Entry 5OKI (X-ray diffraction, 4.50 A resolution (low resolution: residue-level contacts below are approximate; hydrogen-bond / salt-bridge calls are withheld)); this record covers chains G and H of the 4 polymer chains in the assembly.

[Chain G]
Molecule: Sister chromatid cohesion protein DCC1
From: Saccharomyces cerevisiae (strain ATCC 204508 / S288c)
Reference sequence: P25559 (DCC1_YEAST); residue numbers follow UniProt; this construct covers 1-380
Amino-acid sequence (380 residues; each row starts with the number of its first residue):
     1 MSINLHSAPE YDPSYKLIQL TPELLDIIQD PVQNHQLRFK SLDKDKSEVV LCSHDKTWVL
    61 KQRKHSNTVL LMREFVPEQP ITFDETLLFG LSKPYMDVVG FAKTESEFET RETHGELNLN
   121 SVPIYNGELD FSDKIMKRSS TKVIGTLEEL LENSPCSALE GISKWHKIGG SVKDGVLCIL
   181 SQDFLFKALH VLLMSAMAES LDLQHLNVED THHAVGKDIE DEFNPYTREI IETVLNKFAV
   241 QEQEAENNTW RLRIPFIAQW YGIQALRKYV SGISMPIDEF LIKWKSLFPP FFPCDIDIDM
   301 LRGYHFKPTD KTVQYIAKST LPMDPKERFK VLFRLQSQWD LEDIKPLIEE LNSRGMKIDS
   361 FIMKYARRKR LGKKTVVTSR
Disordered / not traced: 1, 245-247, 308-310

[Chain H]
Molecule: Chromosome transmission fidelity protein 8
From: Saccharomyces cerevisiae (strain ATCC 204508 / S288c)
Reference sequence: P38877 (CTF8_YEAST); numbering as in UniProt (aligned over 1-133)
Amino-acid sequence (133 residues; each row starts with the number of its first residue):
     1 MPSVDIDASQ WQKLTQSREK QTTVITPLGM MMLEIQGELE LPKDFASLAR RDSPNEGRFS
    61 EQDGETLIRF GSLQIDGERA TLFVGKKQRL LGKVTKLDVP MGIMHFNSKD NKVELVDVMK
   121 YKVIFKDRPL PIM
Disordered / not traced: 1, 133

[Chain G / chain H interface]
Residue-residue contacts (108):
  Ser-2(G) with Leu-73(H); Gln-74(H)
  Ile-3(G) with Ser-72(H); Leu-73(H)
  Asn-4(G) with Gly-71(H)
  Leu-5(G) with Ile-68(H); Arg-69(H); Phe-70(H); Gly-71(H); Leu-82(H)
  His-6(G) with Ile-68(H); Arg-69(H); Phe-70(H)
  Ser-7(G) with Leu-67(H); Ile-68(H); Phe-70(H)
  Pro-9(G) with Phe-45(H); Thr-66(H)
  Ser-14(G) with Met-104(H); His-105(H); Phe-106(H)
  Tyr-15(G) with Met-104(H); His-105(H)
  Lys-16(G) with Gly-102(H); Ile-103(H); Met-104(H); Phe-106(H)
  Leu-17(G) with Met-101(H); Gly-102(H); Ile-103(H)
  Ile-18(G) with Pro-100(H); Met-101(H); Gly-102(H); Met-104(H)
  Gln-19(G) with Val-99(H); Pro-100(H); Met-101(H)
  Leu-20(G) with Val-99(H); Pro-100(H); Gly-102(H); Val-118(H)
  Ile-28(G) with Trp-11(H); Gln-12(H); Leu-115(H)
  Gln-29(G) with Trp-11(H); Thr-15(H)
  Asp-30(G) with Gln-12(H)
  Pro-31(G) with Gln-12(H)
  His-35(G) with Asp-5(H)
  Gln-36(G) with Ile-6(H); Ala-8(H); Gln-12(H)
  Leu-37(G) with Asp-5(H); Ile-6(H)
  Arg-38(G) with Ser-3(H); Val-4(H); Asp-5(H)
  Phe-39(G) with Pro-2(H); Ser-3(H); Val-4(H); Ile-6(H); Phe-106(H); Val-113(H)
  Lys-40(G) with Pro-2(H); Ser-3(H)
  Ser-41(G) with Pro-2(H)
  Asp-43(G) with Pro-2(H)
  Asn-67(G) with Glu-34(H); Ile-35(H); Gln-36(H)
  Thr-68(G) with Leu-33(H); Glu-34(H); Ile-35(H); Gly-37(H); Glu-38(H)
  Val-69(G) with Met-32(H); Leu-33(H); Glu-34(H)
  Leu-70(G) with Met-31(H); Met-32(H); Leu-33(H)
  Leu-71(G) with Met-31(H); Ile-103(H)
  Met-72(G) with Met-30(H); Met-31(H)
  Arg-73(G) with Gly-29(H); Met-30(H)
  Glu-74(G) with Gly-29(H)
  Pro-77(G) with Gln-62(H)
  Glu-78(G) with Glu-61(H); Gln-62(H); Asp-63(H)
  Thr-82(G) with Pro-54(H); Asn-55(H); Glu-56(H); Gly-57(H)
  Phe-83(G) with Arg-69(H)
  Leu-87(G) with Phe-83(H); Ile-132(H)
  Phe-89(G) with Phe-83(H); Arg-89(H)
  Gly-90(G) with Gln-74(H); Phe-83(H)
  Leu-91(G) with Gln-74(H)
  Ser-92(G) with Gln-74(H)
  Val-99(G) with Leu-67(H)
  Glu-107(G) with Met-101(H)
  Glu-152(G) with Ser-3(H)
Interface residues without a listed pair, chain G (58 interface residues in all): Ala-8, Tyr-11, Lys-44, Leu-51, Ser-66, Phe-75, Val-76, Gln-79, Ile-81, Asp-84, Met-96, Val-98
Interface residues without a listed pair, chain H (57 interface residues in all): Asp-7, Ile-25, Leu-39, Leu-41, Glu-65, Val-116

[Overview]
58 residues of chain G and 57 residues of chain H are in contact.
Chain G is Sister chromatid cohesion protein DCC1 and chain H is Chromosome transmission fidelity protein 8,
both from Saccharomyces cerevisiae (strain ATCC 204508 / S288c); the structure, Crystal structure of the
Ctf18-1-8 module from Ctf18-RFC in complex with a 63 kDa fragment of ..., was determined by X-ray diffraction
(same publication as 5OKC).
